6ZXA - chains C and E of the 14 polymer chains in the assembly; structure by electron microscopy, 2.38 A resolution.

== Chain C (and E) ==
Name: LHC domain-containing protein
Organism: Marichromatium purpuratum 984
Notes: chain E of this document is another copy of the same molecule, construct and numbering; everything in this record applies to it too
Reference sequence: W0E6A1 (W0E6A1_MARPU); residue numbers follow UniProt; this construct covers 1-70
Amino-acid sequence (70 residues; numbered 1 to 70; the number before each row is that of its first residue):
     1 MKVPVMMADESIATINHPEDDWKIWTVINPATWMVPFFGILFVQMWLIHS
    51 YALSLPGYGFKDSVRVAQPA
Unresolved in the structure: 1
Metal / ion sites: bacteriochlorophyll a Mg near Asp21 (its only coordinating residue here)
Ligand contacts:
  - bacteriochlorophyll a (BCL), molecule 1: Lys2, Pro4, His17, Pro18, Asp21, Ile24, Trp25
  - bacteriochlorophyll a (BCL), molecule 2: Phe38, Leu41, Phe42, Met45, His49, Ala52, Leu53, Tyr58, Gly59, Phe60
  - bacteriochlorophyll a (BCL), molecule 3: Leu41, Gln44, Met45, Ile48, His49, Tyr51, Ala52, Leu55, Tyr58
  - 9-cis-okenone (QS2): Pro4, Val5, Met6, Met7, Ile24, Trp25, Ile28, Phe37
  - all-trans okenone (QSE), molecule 1: His17, Lys23, Ile24, Val27
  - all-trans okenone (QSE), molecule 2: Met34, Phe37, Phe38, Leu41, Gln44, Leu47, Ile48, Tyr51
  - all-trans okenone (QSE), molecule 3: Phe42, Met45, Trp46, His49, Leu53
What the authors report for this chain:
  - binding site for bacteriochlorophyll a: Asp21, Gln44, His49

== Interface between chain C and chain E ==
Pairs across the interface (22):
  Pro30(C) with Val27(E)
  Ala31(C) with Val27(E); Trp33(E), hydrogen bond (backbone-side chain)
  Thr32(C) with Trp33(E)
  Met34(C) with Ile24(E), hydrophobic; Val27(E), hydrophobic
  Val35(C) with Ile28(E), hydrophobic; Trp33(E), hydrophobic
  Pro36(C) with Trp33(E)
  Gly39(C) with Ile40(E)
  Phe42(C) with Ile40(E), hydrophobic
  Met45(C) with Gln44(E)
  Trp46(C) with Ile40(E); Val43(E), hydrophobic; Gln44(E), hydrogen bond; Leu47(E), hydrophobic
  Leu53(C) with Tyr51(E), hydrophobic
  Gly59(C) with Tyr51(E)
  Phe60(C) with Tyr51(E), hydrogen bond (backbone-side chain); Leu55(E)
  Lys61(C) with Leu55(E)
  Val64(C) with Pro56(E)
Other interface residues (no listed pair), chain E (12 interface residues in all): Tyr58

== Summary ==
15 residues of chain C face 12 of chain E across their interface, with 3 hydrogen bonds. Among the polar pairs
are Ala31(C)-Trp33(E), Trp46(C)-Gln44(E) and Phe60(C)-Tyr51(E). Bound to chain C: 9-cis-okenone, 3 copies of
all-trans okenone and 3 copies of bacteriochlorophyll a. The paper reports a binding site for
bacteriochlorophyll a at Asp21(C), Gln44(C) and His49(C).
Both chains are LHC domain-containing protein (Marichromatium purpuratum 984). Entry 6ZXA (LH2 complex from
Marichromatium purpuratum) was determined by electron microscopy.
